PDB entry 8EFV | electron microscopy, 2.97 A resolution | chains C and H of the 8 polymer chains in the assembly

[Chain C]
Protein: Holliday junction ATP-dependent DNA helicase RuvB
From: Thermus thermophilus HB8
Notes: EC 3.6.4.12
UniProtKB: Q5SL87 (RUVB_THET8); residue numbers follow UniProt; this construct covers 1-324
Amino-acid sequence (324 residues; row label = number of the first residue in the row):
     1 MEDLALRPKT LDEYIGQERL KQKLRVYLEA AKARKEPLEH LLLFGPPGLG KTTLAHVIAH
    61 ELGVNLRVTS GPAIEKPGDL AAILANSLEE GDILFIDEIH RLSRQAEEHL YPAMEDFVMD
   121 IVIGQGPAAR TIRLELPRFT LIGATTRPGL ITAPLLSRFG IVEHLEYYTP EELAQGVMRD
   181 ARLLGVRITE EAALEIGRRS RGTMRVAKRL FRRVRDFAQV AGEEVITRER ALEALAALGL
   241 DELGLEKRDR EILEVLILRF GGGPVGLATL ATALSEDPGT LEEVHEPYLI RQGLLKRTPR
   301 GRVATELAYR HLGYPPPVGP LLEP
Disordered / not traced: 1, 75-76, 120-132, 318-324
Bound ions: Mg2+ near Thr146 (its only coordinating residue here)
Small-molecule neighbours: ATP-gamma-S (AGS; phosphothiophosphoric acid-adenylate ester): Ala5, Leu6, Arg7, Pro8, Glu13, Tyr14, Ile15, Gly16, Pro46, Pro47, Gly48, Leu49, Gly50, Lys51, Thr52, Thr53, Thr146, Tyr168, Met204, Arg205, Lys208
Curated features (UniProtKB/Swiss-Prot):
  - binding site (ATP): Tyr14, Ile15, Gly48, Lys51, Thr52, Thr53, Asp97, Thr146, Tyr168, Arg205
  - binding site (Mg(2+)): Thr52
  - binding site (DNA): Arg297, Arg302
What the authors report for this chain:
  - self-association interface (contacts with another copy of this molecule); pairs are residue here / residue on that copy: Arg7-Asp116 (salt bridge), Arg205-Glu115 (salt bridge), Arg212-Glu39 (salt bridge), Asp216-Arg34 (salt bridge), Asp277-Arg147 (salt bridge)
  - binding site for the 49-nt DNA strand: Arg101, Arg104, Arg300
  - binding site for ATP-gamma-S: Arg7, Tyr14, Ile15, Lys51, Arg158, Tyr168, Arg205
  - catalytic residues: Arg158
  - catalytic residues: Glu115, Asp116 (proposed by the authors, not directly observed)

[Chain H]
Molecule: 51-nt DNA strand
Sequence (51 nucleotides; numbered 3 to 53; the number before each row is that of its first residue):
     3 CAGCGCTTGG TAAACACATA GAATTCTGCT CTCGGTCTGA GCCGTCTAAG A
Disordered / not traced: 24-53

[Chain C / chain H interface]
Residue-residue contacts (14):
  Pro77(C) - DG23(H)  phosphate contact
  Ser103(C) - DG23(H)  phosphate contact
  Val265(C) - DG11(H)  phosphate contact
  Gly266(C) - DG11(H)  sugar contact
  Gly266(C) - DG12(H)  phosphate contact
  Leu267(C) - DG12(H)  hydrogen bond to the phosphate
  Thr269(C) - DG11(H)  hydrogen bond to the phosphate
  Pro299(C) - DG11(H)  phosphate contact
  Pro299(C) - DG12(H)  sugar contact
  Arg300(C) - DT10(H)  hydrogen bond to the base
  Arg300(C) - DG11(H)  sugar contact
  Gly301(C) - DG11(H)  phosphate contact
  Gly301(C) - DG12(H)  phosphate contact
  Arg302(C) - DG12(H)  salt bridge to the phosphate
Other interface residues (no listed pair), chain C (12 interface residues in all): Gln105, Thr298

[Summary]
12 residues of chain C face 4 of chain H across their interface, with 3 hydrogen bonds and 1 salt bridge.
Polar pairs include Arg300(C)-DT10(H), Leu267(C)-DG12(H) and Thr269(C)-DG11(H). Bound to chain C: ATP-gamma-S.
The paper reports catalytic residues Arg158(C), Glu115(C) and Asp116(C); a binding site for ATP-gamma-S at
Arg7(C), Tyr14(C) and Ile15(C) among others.
Chain C is Holliday junction ATP-dependent DNA helicase RuvB (Thermus thermophilus HB8) and chain H is a 51-nt
DNA strand; the structure, Structure of single homo-hexameric Holliday junction ATP-dependent DNA helicase
RuvB motor, was determined by electron microscopy (same publication as 8EFY and 8GH8).
